Entry 6N9U (electron microscopy, 3.70 A resolution); this record covers chains H and P of the 5 polymer chains in the assembly.

Chain H:
Name: DNA-directed DNA polymerase
From: Enterobacteria phage T7
Notes: EC 2.7.7.7, 3.1.11.-; engineered mutation(s): D5A, E7A
UniProtKB: P00581 (DPOL_BPT7); numbering as in UniProt (aligned over 1-704)
Sequence (704 residues; numbered 1 to 704; the number before each row is that of its first residue):
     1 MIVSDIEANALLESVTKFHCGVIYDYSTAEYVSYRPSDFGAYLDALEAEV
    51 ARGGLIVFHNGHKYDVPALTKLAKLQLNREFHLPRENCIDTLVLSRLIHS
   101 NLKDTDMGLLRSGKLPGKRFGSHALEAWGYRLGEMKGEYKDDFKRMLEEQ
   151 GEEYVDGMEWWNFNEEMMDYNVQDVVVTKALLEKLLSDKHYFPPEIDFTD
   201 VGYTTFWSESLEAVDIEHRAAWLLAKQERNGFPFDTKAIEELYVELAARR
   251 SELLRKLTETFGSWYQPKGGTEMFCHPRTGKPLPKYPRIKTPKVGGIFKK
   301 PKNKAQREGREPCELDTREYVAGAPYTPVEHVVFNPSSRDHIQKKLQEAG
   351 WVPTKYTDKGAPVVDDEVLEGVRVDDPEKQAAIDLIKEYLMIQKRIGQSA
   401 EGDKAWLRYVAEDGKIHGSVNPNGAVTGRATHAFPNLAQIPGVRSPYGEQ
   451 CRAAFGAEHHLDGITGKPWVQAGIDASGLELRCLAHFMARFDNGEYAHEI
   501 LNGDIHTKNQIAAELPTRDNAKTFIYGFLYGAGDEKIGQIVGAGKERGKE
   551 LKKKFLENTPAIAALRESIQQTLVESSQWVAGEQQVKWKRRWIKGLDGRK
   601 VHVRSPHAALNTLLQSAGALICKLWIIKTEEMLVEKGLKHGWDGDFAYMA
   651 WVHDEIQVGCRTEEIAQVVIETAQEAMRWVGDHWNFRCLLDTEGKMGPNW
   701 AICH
Disordered / not traced: 112-113, 269-325
Metal / ion sites: Mg2+: Asp-475, Ala-476, Asp-654 (together with dTTP)
Residues lining bound ligands: dTTP (TTP): Asp-475, Ala-476, Ser-477, Gly-478, Leu-479, Glu-480, His-506, Arg-518, Lys-522, Tyr-526, Tyr-530, Asp-654
Curated features (UniProtKB/Swiss-Prot):
  - binding site (Mg(2+)): Asp-5, Glu-7, Asp-174, Asp-475, Ala-476, Asp-654
  - binding site (substrate): His-506, Arg-518, Lys-522, Tyr-526

Chain P:
Molecule: 6-nt RNA strand
Sequence (6 nucleotides; each row starts with the number of its first residue):
     1 ACCAGC
Modified residues: DOC (2',3'-dideoxycytidine-5'-monophosphate) at position 6

Interface between chain H and chain P:
Residue-residue contacts (20; chain H residue first):
  Arg-339(H) / C2(P)  sugar contact
  Val-363(H) / C2(P)  phosphate contact
  Val-364(H) / C2(P)  sugar contact
  Asp-365(H) / C2(P)  phosphate contact
  Asp-365(H) / C3(P)  phosphate contact
  Asp-366(H) / C3(P)  phosphate contact
  Lys-394(H) / C2(P)  hydrogen bond to the sugar
  Lys-394(H) / C3(P)  sugar contact
  Arg-429(H) / DOC_6(P)  hydrogen bond to the base
  Ala-438(H) / G5(P)  hydrogen bond to the sugar
  Gln-439(H) / A4(P)  hydrogen bond to the sugar
  Gln-439(H) / G5(P)  sugar contact
  Ile-440(H) / A4(P)  hydrogen bond to the sugar
  Ile-440(H) / G5(P)  sugar contact
  Pro-441(H) / A4(P)  sugar contact
  Gly-442(H) / G5(P)  hydrogen bond to the phosphate
  Arg-444(H) / DOC_6(P)  salt bridge to the phosphate
  His-653(H) / G5(P)  base contact
  His-653(H) / DOC_6(P)  base contact
  Asp-654(H) / DOC_6(P)  sugar contact
Interface residues without a listed pair, chain H (17 interface residues in all): Arg-395, Arg-452

Summary:
The interface between chain H and chain P involves 17 residues on one side and 5 on the other; the contacts
include 6 hydrogen bonds and 1 salt bridge. Polar contacts include Arg-429(H)/DOC_6(P), Lys-394(H)/C2(P) and
Ala-438(H)/G5(P). Ligands of chain H: dTTP.
Here chain H is DNA-directed DNA polymerase (Enterobacteria phage T7) and chain P is a 6-nt RNA strand. Entry
6N9U (Structure of bacteriophage T7 lagging-strand DNA polymerase (D5A/E7A) interacting with primase domains
of two gp4 subunits ...) was determined by electron microscopy (same publication as 6N7I, 6N7N, 6N7S, 6N7T,
6N7V, 6N7W and 3 further entries).
